4ZBH - chain A; structure by X-ray diffraction, 1.50 A resolution.

# Chain A
Protein: Conserved flagellar protein F
From: Sulfolobus acidocaldarius (strain ATCC 33909 / DSM 639 / JCM 8929 / NBRC 15157 / NCIMB 11770)
UniProt: Q4J9K8 (Q4J9K8_SULAC); residues 35-164 here = UniProt positions 35-164
Sequence (146 residues; numbered 19 to 164; the number before each row is that of its first residue):
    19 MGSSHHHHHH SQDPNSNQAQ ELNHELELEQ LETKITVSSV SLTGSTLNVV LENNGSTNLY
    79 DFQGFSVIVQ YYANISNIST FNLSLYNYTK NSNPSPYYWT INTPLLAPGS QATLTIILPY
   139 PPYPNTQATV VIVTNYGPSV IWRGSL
Unresolved in the structure: 19-45
Sequence notes: expression tag (19-34)
From the paper describing this entry:
  - conformationally variable residues (order/disorder transition): N35 to E45
  - interface hot spots (mutagenesis) - I86K: abolished binding to Conserved flagellar protein F (chain A)
  - interface hot spots (mutagenesis) - L101Y: decreased binding to Conserved flagellar protein F (chain A)
  - mutagenesis - R161A: unchanged binding to Conserved flagellar protein F (chain A)

# In short
From the paper: I86K abolishes binding to Conserved flagellar protein F (chain A); conformational variability
at N35; 3 substitutions were tested in all.
Chain A is Conserved flagellar protein F (Sulfolobus acidocaldarius (strain ATCC 33909 / DSM 639 / JCM 8929 /
NBRC 15157 / NCIMB 11770)); the structure, The crystal structure of the soluble domain of sulfolobus
acidocaldarius flaf, was determined by X-ray diffraction.
